5VY3 - chains B and P of the 28 polymer chains in the assembly; structure by electron microscopy, 3.10 A resolution.

Chain B (and P):
Molecule: Proteasome subunit beta
Source organism: Thermoplasma acidophilum
Notes: EC 3.4.25.1; chain P of this document is another copy of the same molecule, construct and numbering; everything in this record applies to it too
UniProtKB: P28061 (PSB_THEAC); residues 1-203 here correspond to UniProt positions 9-211 (UniProt number = residue number + 8)
Chain sequence (203 residues; numbered 1 to 203; the number before each row is that of its first residue):
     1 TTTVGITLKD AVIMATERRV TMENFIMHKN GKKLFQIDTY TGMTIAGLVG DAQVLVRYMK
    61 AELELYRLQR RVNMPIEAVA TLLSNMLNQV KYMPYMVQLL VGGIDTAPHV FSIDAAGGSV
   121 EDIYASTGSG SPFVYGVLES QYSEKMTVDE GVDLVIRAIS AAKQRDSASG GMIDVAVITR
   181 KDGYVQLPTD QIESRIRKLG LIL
Swiss-Prot annotation at these positions:
  - active site: Thr1 (Nucleophile)
What the authors report for this chain:
  - conformationally variable residues (side-chain flip): Tyr58

Interface between chain B and chain P:
Contacting residue pairs (20; chain B residue first):
  Tyr124(B) - Arg165(P)  hydrogen bond
  Pro132(B) - Pro132(P)  hydrophobic
  Pro132(B) - Phe133(P)
  Phe133(B) - Pro132(P)
  Phe133(B) - Gly136(P)
  Tyr135(B) - Arg165(P)
  Gly136(B) - Phe133(P)
  Gly136(B) - Val137(P)
  Val137(B) - Gly136(P)
  Glu139(B) - Ala161(P)
  Glu139(B) - Gln164(P)
  Glu139(B) - Arg165(P)  salt bridge
  Ser140(B) - Gln141(P)
  Gln141(B) - Ser140(P)
  Gln141(B) - Gln141(P)
  Ala161(B) - Glu139(P)
  Gln164(B) - Glu139(P)
  Arg165(B) - Tyr124(P)
  Arg165(B) - Tyr135(P)
  Arg165(B) - Glu139(P)  salt bridge
Other interface residues (no listed pair), chain B (13 interface residues in all): Asp122
Other interface residues (no listed pair), chain P (13 interface residues in all): Asp122

Summary:
Chain B and chain P each contribute 13 residues to their interface, with 1 hydrogen bond and 2 salt bridges.
Polar pairs include Glu139(B)-Arg165(P) and Tyr124(B)-Arg165(P). From UniProt: active-site residue Thr1(B) on
chain B. The paper reports conformational variability at Tyr58(B).
Chain B and chain P are both Proteasome subunit beta (Thermoplasma acidophilum); the structure, Thermoplasma
acidophilum 20S Proteasome using 200keV with stage position, was determined by electron microscopy, deposited
together with 5VY4 and 5VY5.
